4P3A - chain A; structure by X-ray diffraction, 1.40 A resolution.

[Chain A]
Name: Complement C5
Organism: Mus musculus
UniProt: P06684 (CO5_MOUSE); numbering as in UniProt (aligned over 679-755)
Chain sequence (79 residues; row label = number of the first residue in the row):
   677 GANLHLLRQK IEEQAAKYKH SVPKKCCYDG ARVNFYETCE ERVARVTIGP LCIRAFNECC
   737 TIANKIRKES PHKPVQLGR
Disordered / not traced: 747-755
Differences from the reference sequence: expression tag (677-678)
Swiss-Prot annotation at these positions:
  - region: His696 to Gly725 (Involved in C5AR1 binding)
  - site: Arg755 (Cleavage)
Cystine bridges: Cys702-Cys728, Cys703-Cys735, Cys715-Cys736

[Summary]
Chain A is Complement C5 (Mus musculus); the structure, Crystal structure of the mouse C5a anaphylatoxin, was
determined by X-ray diffraction (same publication as 4P39 and 4P3B).
